PDB entry 5F67 | X-ray diffraction, 1.76 A resolution | chains A and C

[Chain A]
Name: Inactivation-no-after-potential D protein
Source organism: Drosophila melanogaster
Notes: fragment: PDZ 3 domain, residues 345-448
Reference sequence: Q24008 (INAD_DROME); residues 345-448 here = UniProt positions 345-448
Sequence (108 residues; numbered 341 to 448; the number before each row is that of its first residue):
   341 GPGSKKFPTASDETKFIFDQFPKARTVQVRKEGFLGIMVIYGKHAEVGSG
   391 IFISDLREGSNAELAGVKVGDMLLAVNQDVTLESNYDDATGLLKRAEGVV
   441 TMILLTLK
Disordered / not traced: 341-350
Construct notes: expression tag (341-344)
Curated features (UniProtKB/Swiss-Prot):
  - mutagenesis: M442 (M442K: In allele inaD-P215; slow recovery of light-induced responses and altered light sensitivity. Abolishes interaction with trp)
Reported in the primary citation:
  - contacts within the chain: F374-R397 (cation-pi contact)
  - mutagenesis - M442K: decreased binding to TRP C terminal Tail (chain C)

[Chain C]
Name: TRP C terminal Tail
Sequence (19 residues; numbered 1257 to 1275; the number before each row is that of its first residue):
  1257 GPGSRGKSTVTGRMISGWL

[How chain A and chain C interact]
Residue-residue contacts (36):
  K371(A) with L1275(C)
  E372(A) with P1258(C)
  F374(A) with P1258(C), hydrophobic; G1259(C); L1275(C)
  L375(A) with L1275(C), hydrogen bond (backbone-backbone)
  G376(A) with W1274(C); L1275(C), hydrogen bond (backbone-backbone)
  I377(A) with W1274(C); L1275(C), hydrogen bond (backbone-backbone)
  M378(A) with I1271(C), hydrophobic; S1272(C); G1273(C); W1274(C), hydrophobic
  S394(A) with V1266(C)
  D395(A) with S1264(C), hydrogen bond; T1265(C), hydrogen bond (side chain-backbone); V1266(C), hydrogen bond (side chain-backbone); I1271(C); W1274(C)
  L396(A) with K1263(C); S1264(C); T1265(C), hydrogen bond (backbone-side chain); W1274(C)
  R397(A) with G1259(C), hydrogen bond (side chain-backbone); S1260(C), hydrogen bond (side chain-backbone); R1261(C), hydrogen bond (side chain-backbone); G1262(C); K1263(C); W1274(C)
  E398(A) with K1263(C), salt bridge
  E403(A) with T1265(C)
  V409(A) with T1265(C); V1266(C), hydrophobic
  L433(A) with L1275(C), hydrophobic
  K434(A) with L1275(C)
Also at the interface, not in a pair above, chain A (19 interface residues in all): G373, V379, T430
From the paper, about this interface:
  - interface residues, chain A: M378(A), D395(A), R397(A), E398(A), V409(A)
  - hot spots on chain A (mutagenesis) - D395A, E398A, V409A: decreased binding to TRP C terminal Tail (chain C)

[Overview]
The interface between chain A and chain C involves 19 residues on one side and 14 on the other; the contacts
include 10 hydrogen bonds and 1 salt bridge. Polar pairs include E398(A)-K1263(C), G376(A)-L1275(C) and
D395(A)-S1264(C). From the paper: M442K, D395A and E398A of chain A, among others, reduce binding to TRP C
terminal Tail (chain C); interface residues M378(A), D395(A) and R397(A) among others.
Chain A is Inactivation-no-after-potential D protein (Drosophila melanogaster) and chain C is TRP C terminal
Tail; the structure, An exquisitely specific PDZ/target recognition revealed by the structure of INAD PDZ3 in
complex with TRP ..., was determined by X-ray diffraction.
